Entry 8TZK (electron microscopy, 3.55 A resolution); this record covers chains A and C of the 5 polymer chains in the assembly.

== Chain A ==
Molecule: Cell division ATP-binding protein FtsE
Source organism: Vibrio cholerae
Reference sequence: A0A085R4L6 (A0A085R4L6_VIBCL); residues 11-233 here correspond to UniProt positions 2-224 (UniProt number = residue number - 9)
Amino-acid sequence (232 residues; each row starts with the number of its first residue):
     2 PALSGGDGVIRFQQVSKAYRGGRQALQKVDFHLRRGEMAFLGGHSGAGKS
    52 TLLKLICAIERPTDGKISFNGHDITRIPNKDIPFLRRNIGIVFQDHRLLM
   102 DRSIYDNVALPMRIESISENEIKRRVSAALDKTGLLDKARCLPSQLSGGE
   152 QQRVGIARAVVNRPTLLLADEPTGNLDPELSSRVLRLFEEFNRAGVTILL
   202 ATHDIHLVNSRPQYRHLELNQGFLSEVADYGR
Not modelled in the structure: 2-8, 229-233
Differences from the reference sequence: expression tag (2-10)
Bound ions: Mg2+: Ser51 (together with ADP)
Residues lining bound ligands:
  - ADP (adenosine-5'-diphosphate), molecule 1: Tyr20, Arg21, Arg24, Ala26, His45, Ser46, Gly47, Ala48, Gly49, Lys50, Ser51, Thr52
  - ADP, molecule 2: Ser145, Gln146, Leu147, Ser148
Reported in the primary citation:
  - binding site for ADP: Tyr20, Lys50, Ser51
  - Mg2+ coordination: Ser51
  - mutagenesis - K50A, D171A: decreased binding to FtsX
  - mutagenesis - Y20A: unchanged binding to FtsX
  - mutagenesis - Y20A: decreased catalytic activity on ATP (proposed by the authors, not directly observed)

== Chain C ==
Molecule: Cell division protein FtsX
Source organism: Vibrio cholerae
Reference sequence: A0A0H6I1B7 (A0A0H6I1B7_VIBCL); numbering as in UniProt (aligned over 1-330)
Amino-acid sequence (330 residues; row label = number of the first residue in the row):
     1 MAVKPGNQKISKTTKSTKSKPRDVKRAKTDSFLAIHFKQAKASFAALWRR
    51 PLGNILTLAVISMALALPASLYLLSKNIASVAERVAEPSQLSVYLHIDTP
   101 EPRIIVLKDDLERRDEIAKVKYISPQQGLDDLSQYAGFEQAISLLDNATL
   151 PAVLVVTPKVDSREQIQTLAKALQAEEGVTDVRMDEDWFARLDAIRHLAT
   201 IVVISLSSLMLMSVFLIVGNTLRFNVQANKEEIQTMKLIGATDAYILRPY
   251 LYSGMWFGLLGAVAAWLLTALMTILLNGAVEALAQLYDSRFRLIGLGWDE
   301 SLLLLMLGVFLGCVAAKVSAKRHLKEIEPV
Not modelled in the structure: 1-26
Reported in the primary citation:
  - self-association interface (contacts with another copy of this molecule); pairs are residue here / residue on that copy: Ser143-Thr180 (hydrogen bond), Ser143-Asp181 (hydrogen bond)

== How chain A and chain C interact ==
Contacting residue pairs (28; chain A residue first):
  Ile60(A) - Leu238(C)  hydrophobic
  Pro84(A) - Gly240(C)
  Pro84(A) - Ala241(C)
  Arg87(A) - Lys237(C)  hydrogen bond (side chain-backbone)
  Arg87(A) - Leu238(C)
  Arg87(A) - Ile239(C)
  Arg87(A) - Gly240(C)
  Arg88(A) - Ile239(C)
  Arg88(A) - Gly240(C)  hydrogen bond (side chain-backbone)
  Arg88(A) - Thr242(C)
  Ile92(A) - Leu238(C)  hydrophobic
  Phe94(A) - Leu238(C)  hydrophobic
  Arg98(A) - Val330(C)
  Leu100(A) - Thr235(C)
  Asp102(A) - Glu232(C)
  Arg103(A) - Glu232(C)  salt bridge
  Leu111(A) - Ile239(C)  hydrophobic
  Pro112(A) - Ile239(C)  hydrophobic
  Arg114(A) - Tyr245(C)
  Ile115(A) - Met236(C)  hydrophobic
  Ile115(A) - Ile239(C)  hydrophobic
  Ile115(A) - Ala241(C)  hydrophobic
  Ser117(A) - Lys28(C)
  Ser117(A) - Thr29(C)
  Ser117(A) - Asp30(C)
  Ile118(A) - Lys28(C)
  Ser119(A) - Lys28(C)
  Glu122(A) - Lys28(C)
Also at the interface, not in a pair above, chain A (23 interface residues in all): Lys55, Phe85, Leu99, Glu116, Arg159
Also at the interface, not in a pair above, chain C (19 interface residues in all): Ala27, Ile35, Glu231, Gln234, Pro329

== In short ==
The interface between chain A and chain C involves 23 residues on one side and 19 on the other; the contacts
include 2 hydrogen bonds and 1 salt bridge. Among the polar pairs are Arg103(A)-Glu232(C), Arg87(A)-Lys237(C)
and Arg88(A)-Gly240(C). From the paper: a binding site for ADP at Tyr20(A), Lys50(A) and Ser51(A); K50A and
D171A of chain A reduce binding to FtsX.
Here chain A is Cell division ATP-binding protein FtsE and chain C is Cell division protein FtsX, both from
Vibrio cholerae. Entry 8TZK (Cryo-EM structure of Vibrio cholerae FtsE/FtsX/EnvC complex, shortened) was
determined by electron microscopy together with 8TZJ and 8TZL from the same study.
